5BPD - chains B and D of the 6 polymer chains in the assembly; structure by X-ray diffraction, 2.40 A resolution.

# Chain B (and D)
Name: TrmBL2
Source organism: Pyrococcus furiosus
Notes: chain D of this document is another copy of the same molecule, construct and numbering; everything in this record applies to it too
UniProtKB: Q8U3H1 (TMBL2_PYRFU); numbering as in UniProt (aligned over 1-264)
Sequence (264 residues; each row starts with the number of its first residue):
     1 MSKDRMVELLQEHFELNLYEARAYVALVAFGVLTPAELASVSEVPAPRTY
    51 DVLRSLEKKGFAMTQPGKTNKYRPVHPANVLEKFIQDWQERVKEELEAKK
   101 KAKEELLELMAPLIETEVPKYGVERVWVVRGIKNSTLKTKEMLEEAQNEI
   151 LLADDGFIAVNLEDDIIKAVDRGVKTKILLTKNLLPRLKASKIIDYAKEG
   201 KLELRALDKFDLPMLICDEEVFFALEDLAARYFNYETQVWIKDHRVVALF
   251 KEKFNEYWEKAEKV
Disordered / not traced: 1, 264 (chain D: 118-119, 263-264)
Swiss-Prot annotation at these positions:
  - DNA-binding region: Leu33 to Arg54 (H-T-H motif)

# Interface between chain B and chain D
Contacting residue pairs - 106 pairs, chain B then chain D:
  Ser2(B) with Leu109(D)
  Arg5(B) with Glu105(D), salt bridge; Leu109(D)
  Met6(B) with Leu106(D); Leu109(D), hydrophobic; Met110(D), hydrophobic; Leu113(D), hydrophobic
  Leu9(B) with Glu105(D); Leu106(D), hydrophobic
  Glu12(B) with Glu95(D)
  His13(B) with Glu95(D), salt bridge; Ala98(D); Lys99(D); Ala102(D)
  Phe14(B) with Lys99(D); Ala102(D), hydrophobic; Leu106(D), hydrophobic
  Tyr24(B) with Met110(D), hydrophobic
  Val28(B) with Ile114(D), hydrophobic
  Glu57(B) with Arg130(D), salt bridge; Tyr235(D)
  Lys58(B) with Asn134(D); Phe233(D), hydrogen bond (side chain-backbone); Tyr235(D)
  Gly60(B) with Asn134(D); Leu137(D)
  Met63(B) with Trp127(D); Val128(D); Val129(D), hydrophobic; Leu137(D); Lys138(D)
  Thr64(B) with Trp127(D); Val128(D), hydrogen bond (backbone-backbone)
  Gln65(B) with Glu124(D); Val126(D), hydrogen bond (side chain-backbone); Trp127(D)
  Pro66(B) with Val128(D); Arg130(D)
  Lys71(B) with Glu124(D), salt bridge; Trp127(D)
  Tyr72(B) with Trp127(D)
  Arg73(B) with Glu117(D), salt bridge; Trp127(D); Glu141(D), salt bridge
  Val75(B) with Leu137(D), hydrophobic
  His76(B) with Ile114(D); Glu117(D)
  Pro77(B) with Leu107(D); Met110(D), hydrophobic
  Ala78(B) with Leu107(D)
  Asn79(B) with Leu137(D); Lys140(D)
  Val80(B) with Leu137(D)
  Leu81(B) with Lys103(D)
  Glu82(B) with Lys103(D)
  Lys83(B) with Lys133(D); Asn134(D), hydrogen bond; Leu137(D)
  Phe84(B) with Lys99(D)
  Ile85(B) with Leu96(D), hydrophobic; Lys103(D)
  Gln86(B) with Asn161(D)
  Trp88(B) with Val92(D); Leu96(D), hydrophobic; Lys99(D)
  Gln89(B) with Leu96(D)
  Val92(B) with Trp88(D); Val92(D), hydrophobic
  Glu95(B) with Trp88(D)
  Leu96(B) with Ile85(D), hydrophobic; Trp88(D), hydrophobic; Gln89(D)
  Lys99(B) with His13(D), hydrogen bond (side chain-backbone); Phe14(D); Ile85(D); Trp88(D)
  Ala102(B) with Leu9(D); His13(D)
  Lys103(B) with Glu82(D)
  Glu105(B) with Arg5(D), salt bridge; Leu9(D)
  Leu106(B) with Met6(D), hydrophobic; Leu9(D), hydrophobic; Leu10(D), hydrophobic; Phe14(D), hydrophobic
  Leu107(B) with Pro77(D), hydrophobic; Ala78(D)
  Leu109(B) with Arg5(D); Met6(D)
  Met110(B) with Met6(D), hydrophobic; Tyr24(D), hydrophobic; Pro77(D), hydrophobic
  Leu113(B) with Val25(D); Val28(D); Ala29(D), hydrophobic
  Ile114(B) with His76(D)
  Glu115(B) with Val28(D); Ala29(D)
  Pro119(B) with Phe30(D); Val32(D), hydrophobic
  Lys120(B) with Lys71(D)
  Gly122(B) with Glu37(D); Lys71(D)
  Val123(B) with Val32(D); Leu33(D), hydrophobic; Glu37(D), hydrogen bond (backbone-side chain)
Also at the interface, not in a pair above, chain B (62 interface residues in all): Leu10, Val25, Ala29, Val32, Arg54, Lys59, Pro74, Ala98, Lys100, Val118, Tyr121
Also at the interface, not in a pair above, chain D (57 interface residues in all): Ser2, Gly31, Leu81, Phe84, Lys100

# In short
62 residues of chain B and 57 residues of chain D are in contact, with 6 hydrogen bonds and 7 salt bridges.
Among the polar pairs are Arg5(B)-Glu105(D), His13(B)-Glu95(D) and Glu57(B)-Arg130(D).
Chain B and chain D are both TrmBL2 (Pyrococcus furiosus); the structure, Structure of TrmBL2, an archaeal
chromatin protein, shows a novel mode of DNA binding, was determined by X-ray diffraction, deposited together
with 5BOX, 5BPI and 5BQT.
